Entry 7JO9 (electron microscopy, 3.30 A resolution); this record covers chains D and I of the 11 polymer chains in the assembly.

Chain D:
Name: Histone H2B type 1-C/E/F/G/I
Source organism: Homo sapiens
UniProtKB: P62807 (H2B1C_HUMAN); residues 1-125 here correspond to UniProt positions 2-126 (UniProt number = residue number + 1)
Chain sequence (125 residues; numbered 1 to 125; the number before each row is that of its first residue):
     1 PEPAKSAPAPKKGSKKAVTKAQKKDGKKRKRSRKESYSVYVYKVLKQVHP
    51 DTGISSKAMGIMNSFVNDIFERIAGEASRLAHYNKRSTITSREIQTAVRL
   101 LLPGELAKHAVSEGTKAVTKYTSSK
Not modelled in the structure: 1-30, 125
UniProt features mapped onto this chain:
  - modified residue: Pro1 (N-acetylproline), Glu2 (ADP-ribosyl glutamic acid), Lys5 (N6-(2-hydroxyisobutyryl)lysine), Ser6 (ADP-ribosylserine), Lys11 (N6-(beta-hydroxybutyryl)lysine), Lys12 (N6-(2-hydroxyisobutyryl)lysine), Ser14 (Phosphoserine), Lys15 (N6-acetyllysine), Lys16 (N6-(beta-hydroxybutyryl)lysine), Lys20 (N6-(2-hydroxyisobutyryl)lysine), Lys23 (N6-(2-hydroxyisobutyryl)lysine), Lys24 (N6-(2-hydroxyisobutyryl)lysine), Lys34 (N6-(2-hydroxyisobutyryl)lysine), Glu35 (PolyADP-ribosyl glutamic acid), Ser36 (Phosphoserine), Lys43 (N6-(2-hydroxyisobutyryl)lysine), Lys46 (N6-(2-hydroxyisobutyryl)lysine), Lys57 (N6,N6-dimethyllysine), Arg79 (Dimethylated arginine), Lys85 (N6,N6,N6-trimethyllysine) and 6 more in UniProt
  - glycosylation: Ser112 (O-linked (GlcNAc) serine)
  - cross-link (Glycyl lysine isopeptide (Lys-Gly)): Lys5 (interchain with G-Cter in SUMO2), Lys20 (interchain with G-Cter in SUMO2), Lys34 (interchain with G-Cter in ubiquitin), Lys120 (interchain with G-Cter in ubiquitin)

Chain I:
Molecule: 147-nt DNA strand
Source organism: synthetic construct
Sequence (147 nucleotides; row label = number of the first residue in the row; numbers below 1 keep their minus sign (DA-73 is residue -73)):
   -73 ATCGGATGTATATATCTGACACGTGCCTGGAGACTAGGGAGTAATCCCCT
   -23 TGGCGGTTAAAACGCGGGGGACAGCGCGTACGTGCGTTTAAGCGGTGCTA
    27 GAGCTGTCTACGACCAATTGAGCGGCCTCGGCACCGGGATTCTCGAT
Not modelled in the structure: -73, 73

How chain D and chain I interact:
Pairs across the interface - 7 pairs, chain D then chain I:
  Ser32(D) with DC30(I), phosphate contact
  Tyr42(D) with DA-53(I), hydrogen bond to the phosphate
  Ile54(D) with DA-53(I), phosphate contact
  Ser56(D) with DC-54(I), phosphate contact
  Arg86(D) with DG-33(I), salt bridge to the phosphate
  Ser87(D) with DA-34(I), phosphate contact
  Thr88(D) with DA-34(I), phosphate contact
Other interface residues (no listed pair), chain D (10 interface residues in all): Arg33, Gly53, Ser55
Other interface residues (no listed pair), chain I (8 interface residues in all): DC-52, DC-47, DG-35

Overview:
10 residues of chain D and 8 residues of chain I are in contact; the contacts include 1 hydrogen bond and 1
salt bridge. Polar contacts include Tyr42(D)-DA-53(I) and Arg86(D)-DG-33(I).
Chain D is Histone H2B type 1-C/E/F/G/I (Homo sapiens) and chain I is a 147-nt DNA strand (synthetic
construct); the structure, 1:1 cGAS-nucleosome complex, was determined by electron microscopy, deposited
together with 7JOA.
